6LFU - chain A; structure by X-ray diffraction, 3.12 A resolution.

# Chain A
Name: ADP-ribose 1''-phosphate phosphatase
From: Saccharomyces cerevisiae S288c
Notes: EC 3.1.3.84, 3.2.2.-
UniProtKB: P38218 (POA1_YEAST); residues 1-177 here = UniProt positions 1-177
Chain sequence (180 residues; row label = number of the first residue in the row; numbers below 1 keep their minus sign (Gly-2 is residue -2)):
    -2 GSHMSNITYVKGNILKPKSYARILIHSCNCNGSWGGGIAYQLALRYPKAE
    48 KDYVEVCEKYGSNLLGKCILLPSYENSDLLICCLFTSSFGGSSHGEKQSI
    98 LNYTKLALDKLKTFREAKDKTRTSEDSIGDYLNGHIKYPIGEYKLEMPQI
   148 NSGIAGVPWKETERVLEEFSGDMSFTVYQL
Disordered / not traced: -2 to 1, 115-124, 177
Differences from the reference sequence: expression tag (-2 to 0); engineered mutation Ala152 (Phe in P38218)
Residues lining bound ligands: adenosine-5-diphosphoribose (APR): Asn10, Leu12, Ser24, Cys25, Asn26, Gly33, Gly34, Ile35, Gln38, Thr83, Ser84, Phe86, Gly87, Gly88, His91, Pro145, Gln146, Ile147, Asn148, Ser149, Gly150, Ile151, Ala152

# In short
Chain A binds adenosine-5-diphosphoribose.
Chain A is ADP-ribose 1''-phosphate phosphatase (Saccharomyces cerevisiae S288c); the structure, Poa1p F152A
mutant in complex with ADP-ribose, was determined by X-ray diffraction together with 6LFQ and 6LFS from the
same study.
